PDB entry 8K20 | electron microscopy, 3.70 A resolution | chains B and C of the 6 polymer chains in the assembly

Chain B:
Molecule: non-specific serine/threonine protein kinase
Source organism: Arabidopsis thaliana
Notes: EC 2.7.11.1
UniProtKB: Q94K14 (Q94K14_ARATH); numbering as in UniProt (aligned over 1-226)
Amino-acid sequence (226 residues; numbered 1 to 226; the number before each row is that of its first residue):
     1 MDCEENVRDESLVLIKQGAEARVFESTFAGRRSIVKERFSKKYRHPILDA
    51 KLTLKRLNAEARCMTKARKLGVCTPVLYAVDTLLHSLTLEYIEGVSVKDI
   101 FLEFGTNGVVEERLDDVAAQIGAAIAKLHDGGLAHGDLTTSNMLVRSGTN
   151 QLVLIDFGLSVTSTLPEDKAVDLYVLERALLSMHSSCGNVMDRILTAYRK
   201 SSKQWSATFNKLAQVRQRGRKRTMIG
Disordered / not traced: 1-13, 222-226
From the paper describing this entry:
  - mutagenesis - I47K, K51E, K55E, S163R, L165K: decreased binding to 5'-6FAM-tRNAArgCCU
  - mutagenesis - N58R, T162R: increased binding to 5'-6FAM-tRNAArgCCU
  - mutagenesis - K51E, K55E, T162R: decreased catalytic activity
  - mutagenesis - I47K, N58R, S163R, L165K: unchanged catalytic activity

Chain C:
Molecule: At4g34412
Source organism: Arabidopsis thaliana
UniProtKB: Q6NMZ4 (Q6NMZ4_ARATH); numbering as in UniProt (aligned over 1-172)
Amino-acid sequence (178 residues; each row starts with the number of its first residue):
     1 MKVFNLDRGNTLSVSLFSGVTNSKELLNSMLDGSLKLEVSFLNASLIPDI
    51 FPLLAAAQKALISKSRDSLSTRTLHSELVYNYSGSKHITESLKRCGISEN
   101 TTYILAARFNASPVEMEEVAKLINGKEIDLEELKTHANQANILKHYKITS
   151 QELGISSLGDAIVCRIAARDALHHHHHH
Disordered / not traced: 1, 173-178
Construct notes: expression tag (173-178)

Chain B / chain C interface:
Residue-residue contacts (40):
  Thr27(B) - Asp7(C)
  Phe28(B) - Phe51(C)  hydrophobic
  Phe28(B) - Ala55(C)  hydrophobic
  Ala29(B) - Phe51(C)  hydrophobic
  Ala29(B) - Leu54(C)
  Arg31(B) - Phe51(C)
  Asn58(B) - Asp170(C)
  Asn58(B) - Ala171(C)
  Ala61(B) - Ala171(C)  hydrophobic
  Arg62(B) - Ala171(C)  hydrogen bond (side chain-backbone)
  Arg62(B) - Leu172(C)
  Thr65(B) - Glu152(C)
  Arg68(B) - Glu152(C)
  Arg68(B) - Ile155(C)
  Arg68(B) - Ser156(C)
  Lys69(B) - Lys147(C)  hydrogen bond (side chain-backbone)
  Lys69(B) - Thr149(C)  hydrogen bond (backbone-side chain)
  Lys69(B) - Gln151(C)
  Lys69(B) - Glu152(C)
  Leu70(B) - Gln151(C)
  Gly71(B) - Gln151(C)
  Gly71(B) - Ile155(C)
  Val72(B) - Ile155(C)
  Cys73(B) - Ile155(C)  hydrophobic
  Val76(B) - Asp160(C)
  Val76(B) - Cys164(C)  hydrophobic
  Leu77(B) - Val163(C)
  Leu77(B) - Cys164(C)  hydrogen bond (backbone-side chain)
  Leu77(B) - Ala167(C)  hydrophobic
  Tyr78(B) - Phe51(C)  hydrophobic
  Tyr78(B) - Val163(C)
  Tyr78(B) - Ala167(C)
  Ala79(B) - Gln58(C)
  Ala79(B) - Ala167(C)  hydrophobic
  Val80(B) - Ala167(C)
  Asp81(B) - Ile62(C)
  Asp81(B) - Arg66(C)  salt bridge
  Thr82(B) - Asp170(C)
  Leu83(B) - Arg66(C)  hydrogen bond (backbone-side chain)
  Leu84(B) - Arg66(C)
Interface residues without a listed pair, chain B (24 interface residues in all): Gln151
Interface residues without a listed pair, chain C (21 interface residues in all): Ala168

Summary:
24 residues of chain B and 21 residues of chain C are in contact; the contacts include 5 hydrogen bonds and 1
salt bridge. Among the polar pairs are Asp81(B)-Arg66(C), Arg62(B)-Ala171(C) and Lys69(B)-Lys147(C). The paper
reports that I47K, K51E and K55E of chain B, among others, reduce binding to 5'-6FAM-tRNAArgCCU; K51E, K55E
and T162R of chain B reduce catalytic activity.
Chain B is non-specific serine/threonine protein kinase and chain C is At4g34412, both from Arabidopsis
thaliana; the structure, Cryo-EM structure of KEOPS complex from Arabidopsis thaliana, was determined by
electron microscopy.
